PDB entry 8FS6 | electron microscopy, 2.90 A resolution | chains C and G of the 11 polymer chains in the assembly

Chain C:
Molecule: Replication factor C subunit 3
From: Saccharomyces cerevisiae
UniProtKB: P38629 (RFC3_YEAST); residue numbers follow UniProt; this construct covers 1-336
Sequence (336 residues; numbered 1 to 336; the number before each row is that of its first residue):
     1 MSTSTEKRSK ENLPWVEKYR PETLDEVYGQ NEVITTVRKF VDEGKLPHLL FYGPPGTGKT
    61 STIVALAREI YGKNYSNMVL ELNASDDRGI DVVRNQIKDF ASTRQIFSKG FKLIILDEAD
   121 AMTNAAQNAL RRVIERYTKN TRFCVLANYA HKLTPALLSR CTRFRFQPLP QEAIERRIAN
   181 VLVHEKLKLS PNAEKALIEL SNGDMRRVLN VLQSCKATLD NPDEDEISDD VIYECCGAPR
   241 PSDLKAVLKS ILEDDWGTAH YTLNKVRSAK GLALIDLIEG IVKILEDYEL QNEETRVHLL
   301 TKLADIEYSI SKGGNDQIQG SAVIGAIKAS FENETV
Unresolved in the structure: 1-8, 336
Bound ions: Mg2+ site 1: T60 (together with ATP-gamma-S); Mg2+ site 2: E135 (together with ATP-gamma-S) (shared with 1 residue of chain B)
Ligand contacts:
  - ATP-gamma-S (AGS; phosphothiophosphoric acid-adenylate ester), molecule 1: V16, E17, Y19, R20, P21, E26, V27, Y28, P54, P55, G56, T57, G58, K59, T60, S61, N148, L169, R177, M205, R206, L209
  - ATP-gamma-S (AGS), molecule 2: R131, E135, A156, R160

Chain G:
Molecule: DNA damage checkpoint control protein RAD17
From: Saccharomyces cerevisiae
UniProtKB: A0A8H4BW58 (A0A8H4BW58_YEASX); numbering as in UniProt (aligned over 1-401)
Sequence (401 residues; row label = number of the first residue in the row):
     1 MRINSELANK FSASTVHLEH ITTALSCLTP FGSKDDVLIF IDADGLSFVR ENNHVIKIQL
    61 LLSRELFMSY SYRNETEDHM KLCVKINHIL DSVSVMNRNS DDIVECTLSY DGHGSPFVLI
   121 FEDSFISERV EYSTYLIKDF DTNGLELDRE RISFEAIIKG EALHSALKDL KEIGCKECYV
   181 YAKTEANDEN VFALISKSQL GFSKIKLPSN RSILEKLQVF DGDSTTVIDG FAVIGFFDFT
   241 SFDKIRKSTK IASKVLFRMD VHGVLSVNIL SQTDDVIITD TTRPSNNRPG SIRQLQLPKD
   301 YPGIVIEVCM LEKESIDEAA QTEIELLMET NELGNRNSFK KSTIRKRYGT DKGNETSNDN
   361 LLQLNGKKIK LPSEEENNKN RESEDEENHC KYPTKDIPIF F
Unresolved in the structure: 1-8, 273-296, 331-401

Interface between chain C and chain G:
Pairs across the interface (28):
  S76(C) - D139(G)
  S76(C) - F140(G)
  S76(C) - D141(G)  hydrogen bond (side chain-backbone)
  N77(C) - G144(G)
  L80(C) - H54(G)
  N95(C) - N53(G)  hydrogen bond (backbone-side chain)
  Q96(C) - N53(G)
  D99(C) - V55(G)
  D99(C) - D238(G)
  F100(C) - N53(G)
  S102(C) - K313(G)
  S102(C) - E314(G)  hydrogen bond (backbone-backbone)
  T103(C) - V55(G)
  T103(C) - E312(G)
  R104(C) - V261(G)  hydrogen bond (side chain-backbone)
  R104(C) - H262(G)
  R104(C) - G263(G)
  R104(C) - E312(G)  salt bridge
  R104(C) - K313(G)
  R104(C) - E314(G)
  Q105(C) - E314(G)  hydrogen bond
  I106(C) - G144(G)
  I106(C) - L311(G)  hydrophobic
  F107(C) - D148(G)
  F107(C) - H262(G)
  R136(C) - I316(G)
  Y137(C) - I316(G)  hydrophobic
  N140(C) - E314(G)
Also at the interface, not in a pair above, chain G (19 interface residues in all): E146, R151

Overview:
16 residues of chain C face 19 of chain G across their interface; the contacts include 5 hydrogen bonds and 1
salt bridge. Polar contacts include R104(C)-E312(G), S76(C)-D141(G) and N95(C)-N53(G). Chain C binds
ATP-gamma-S.
Here chain C is Replication factor C subunit 3 and chain G is DNA damage checkpoint control protein RAD17,
both from Saccharomyces cerevisiae. Entry 8FS6 (Structure of S. cerevisiae Rad24-RFC loading the 9-1-1 clamp
onto a 10-nt gapped DNA in step ...) was determined by electron microscopy together with 8FS3, 8FS4, 8FS5,
8FS7 and 8FS8 from the same study.
